Entry 1IQK (X-ray diffraction, 3.20 A resolution); this record covers chains A and L.

# Chain A
Protein: coagulation Factor Xa
Source organism: Homo sapiens
Notes: EC 3.4.21.6; fragment: heavy chain, catalytic domain (residues 235-469)
UniProt: P00742 (FA10_HUMAN); the construct lacks a stretch of the UniProt sequence and is renumbered around it, so the offset changes along the chain: 16-61 = UniProt 235-280; 62-124 = UniProt 282-344; 125-131 = UniProt 346-352; 132-145 = UniProt 355-368; 4 more segments
Amino-acid sequence (235 residues; each row starts with the number of its first residue; note: 2 numbers in that range are skipped by the numbering (no residue carries them; nothing is unmodelled there); a row labelled like 131A-131B holds insertion residues (131A, then the next letters in order)):
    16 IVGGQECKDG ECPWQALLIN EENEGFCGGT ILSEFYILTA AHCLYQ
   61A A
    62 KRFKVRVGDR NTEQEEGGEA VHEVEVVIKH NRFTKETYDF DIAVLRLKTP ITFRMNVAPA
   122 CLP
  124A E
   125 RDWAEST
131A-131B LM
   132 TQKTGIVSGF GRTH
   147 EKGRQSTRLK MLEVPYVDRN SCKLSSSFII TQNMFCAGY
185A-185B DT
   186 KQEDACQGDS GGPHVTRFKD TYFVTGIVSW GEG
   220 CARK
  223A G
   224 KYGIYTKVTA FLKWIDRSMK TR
Disulfide bonds: Cys22-Cys27, Cys42-Cys58, Cys168-Cys182, Cys191-Cys220
Metal / ion sites: Ca2+: Asp70, Asn72, Glu77, Glu80
Residues lining bound ligands: XMI (4-[(6-chloro-2-naphthalenyl)sulfonyl]-1-[[1-(4-pyridinyl)-4-piperidinyl]methyl]piperazinone): Glu97, Thr98, Tyr99, Phe174, Asp189, Ala190, Cys191, Gln192, Ser195, Val213, Ser214, Trp215, Gly216, Glu217, Gly218, Cys220, Gly226, Ile227, Tyr228
UniProt features mapped onto this chain:
  - active site (Charge relay system): His57, Asp102, Ser195

# Chain L
Protein: coagulation Factor Xa
Source organism: Homo sapiens
Notes: EC 3.4.21.6; fragment: light chain, epidermal growth factor like domain (residues 84-179)
UniProt: P00742 (FA10_HUMAN); residues 44-139 here correspond to UniProt positions 84-179 (UniProt number = residue number + 40)
Amino-acid sequence (96 residues; numbered 44 to 139; the number before each row is that of its first residue):
    44 YKDGDQCETS PCQNQGKCKD GLGEYTCTCL EGFEGKNCEL FTRKLCSLDN GDCDQFCHEE
   104 QNSVVCSCAR GYTLADNGKA CIPTGPYPCG KQTLER
Not modelled in the structure: 44-86, 138-139
Disulfide bonds: Cys89-Cys100, Cys96-Cys109, Cys111-Cys124
UniProt features mapped onto this chain:
  - modified residue: Asp63 (3R: -3-hydroxyaspartate)

# Chain A / chain L interface
Cross-chain cystine bridges: Cys122(A)-Cys132(L)
Residue-residue contacts (48):
  Gly25(A) - Gln135(L)
  Gly25(A) - Thr136(L)  hydrogen bond (backbone-backbone)
  Glu26(A) - Gln135(L)  hydrogen bond (backbone-side chain)
  Pro28(A) - Thr136(L)
  Trp29(A) - Gly133(L)
  Trp29(A) - Lys134(L)
  Phe114(A) - Tyr130(L)  hydrophobic
  Arg115(A) - Tyr130(L)
  Arg115(A) - Thr136(L)
  Met116(A) - Tyr130(L)  hydrogen bond (backbone-side chain)
  Met116(A) - Thr136(L)  hydrogen bond
  Met116(A) - Leu137(L)
  Asn117(A) - Thr136(L)  hydrogen bond (backbone-side chain)
  Val118(A) - Tyr130(L)
  Val118(A) - Thr136(L)
  Ala119(A) - Tyr130(L)  hydrophobic
  Ala119(A) - Thr136(L)
  Pro120(A) - Tyr130(L)
  Pro120(A) - Cys132(L)
  Pro120(A) - Gly133(L)  hydrogen bond (backbone-backbone)
  Ala121(A) - Arg113(L)
  Ala121(A) - Cys132(L)
  Ala121(A) - Gly133(L)
  Cys122(A) - Ala112(L)  hydrophobic
  Cys122(A) - Arg113(L)
  Cys122(A) - Cys132(L)  disulfide
  Cys122(A) - Gly133(L)
  Leu123(A) - Phe99(L)
  Leu123(A) - Arg113(L)  hydrogen bond (backbone-side chain)
  Pro124(A) - Phe99(L)  hydrophobic
  Glu124A(A) - Phe99(L)
  Glu124A(A) - His101(L)
  Trp127(A) - Asn93(L)  hydrogen bond
  Trp127(A) - Gln98(L)  hydrogen bond (side chain-backbone)
  Trp127(A) - Phe99(L)  hydrophobic
  Trp127(A) - Cys100(L)
  Thr131(A) - Asn93(L)
  Phe203(A) - Asn93(L)
  Phe203(A) - Asp97(L)
  Lys204(A) - Asp92(L)  salt bridge
  Lys204(A) - Cys96(L)
  Lys204(A) - Asp97(L)
  Asp205(A) - Gly133(L)
  Asp205(A) - Lys134(L)
  Thr206(A) - Gly133(L)
  Thr206(A) - Lys134(L)
  Tyr207(A) - Gly133(L)  hydrogen bond (backbone-backbone)
  Tyr207(A) - Gln135(L)  hydrogen bond
Interface residues without a listed pair, chain A (26 interface residues in all): Asp24, Leu47, Phe208
Interface residues without a listed pair, chain L (19 interface residues in all): Tyr115, Pro131

# Summary
26 residues of chain A face 19 of chain L across their interface; the contacts include 1 disulfide bond, 11
hydrogen bonds and 1 salt bridge. Polar pairs include Lys204(A)-Asp92(L), Glu26(A)-Gln135(L) and
Met116(A)-Tyr130(L). Ligands of chain A: compound XMI.
Here chain A is coagulation Factor Xa and chain L is coagulation Factor Xa, both from Homo sapiens. Entry 1IQK
(Human coagulation factor Xa in complex with M55113) was determined by X-ray diffraction.
